8OUN - chains A and B; structure by X-ray diffraction, 1.65 A resolution.

[Chain A (and B)]
Name: GTP-binding protein
From: Asgard group archaeon
Notes: chain B of this document is another copy of the same molecule, construct and numbering; everything in this record applies to it too
UniProt: A0A8J7ZFD1 (A0A8J7ZFD1_9ARCH); numbering as in UniProt (aligned over 1-181)
Chain sequence (189 residues; row label = number of the first residue in the row):
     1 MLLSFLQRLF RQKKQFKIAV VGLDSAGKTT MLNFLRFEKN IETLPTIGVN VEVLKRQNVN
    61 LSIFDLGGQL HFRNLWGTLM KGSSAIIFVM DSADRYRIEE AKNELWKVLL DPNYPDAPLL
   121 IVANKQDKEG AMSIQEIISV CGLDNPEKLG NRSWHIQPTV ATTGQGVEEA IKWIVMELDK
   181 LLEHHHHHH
Disordered / not traced: 1, 183-189 (chain B: 1, 145-148, 183-189)
Construct notes: expression tag (182-189)
Metal / ion sites: Mg2+: Asp-24, Asp-65 (together with GDP)
Residues lining bound ligands: GDP (guanosine-5'-diphosphate): Leu-23, Asp-24, Ser-25, Ala-26, Gly-27, Lys-28, Thr-29, Thr-30, Asp-65, Asn-124, Lys-125, Asp-127, Lys-128, Thr-159, Val-160, Ala-161, Thr-162
What the authors report for this chain:
  - mutagenesis - Q69L: unchanged localization
  - Mg2+ coordination: Asp-24, Asp-65

[How chain A and chain B interact]
Residue-residue contacts - 34 pairs, chain A then chain B:
  Ile-47(A) / Ile-47(B)
  Gly-48(A) / Phe-72(B)
  Gly-48(A) / Arg-73(B)  hydrogen bond (backbone-backbone)
  Val-49(A) / His-71(B)
  Val-49(A) / Phe-72(B)
  Asn-50(A) / Gln-69(B)
  Asn-50(A) / Leu-70(B)
  Asn-50(A) / His-71(B)  hydrogen bond (backbone-backbone)
  Val-51(A) / Gln-69(B)
  Val-51(A) / Leu-70(B)  hydrophobic
  Glu-52(A) / Gly-68(B)
  Glu-52(A) / Gln-69(B)  hydrogen bond (backbone-backbone)
  Glu-52(A) / His-71(B)  salt bridge
  Ile-63(A) / Gln-69(B)  hydrogen bond (backbone-side chain)
  Phe-64(A) / Gln-69(B)
  Gly-68(A) / Glu-52(B)
  Gln-69(A) / Val-51(B)
  Gln-69(A) / Glu-52(B)  hydrogen bond (backbone-backbone)
  Gln-69(A) / Ile-63(B)
  Leu-70(A) / Asn-50(B)
  Leu-70(A) / Val-51(B)  hydrophobic
  Leu-70(A) / Phe-64(B)  hydrophobic
  Leu-70(A) / Leu-70(B)  hydrophobic
  Leu-70(A) / Phe-72(B)  hydrophobic
  His-71(A) / Ile-41(B)
  His-71(A) / Val-49(B)
  His-71(A) / Asn-50(B)  hydrogen bond (backbone-backbone)
  Phe-72(A) / Gly-48(B)
  Arg-73(A) / Thr-43(B)
  Arg-73(A) / Leu-44(B)
  Arg-73(A) / Pro-45(B)
  Arg-73(A) / Gly-48(B)  hydrogen bond (backbone-backbone)
  Arg-73(A) / Val-49(B)
  Arg-73(A) / Asn-50(B)  hydrogen bond
Interface residues without a listed pair, chain A (16 interface residues in all): Gly-67, Asn-74
Interface residues without a listed pair, chain B (20 interface residues in all): Thr-29, Leu-79
From the paper, about this interface:
  - interface residues, chain B: Gln-69(B)

[In short]
16 residues of chain A and 20 residues of chain B are in contact; the contacts include 8 hydrogen bonds and 1
salt bridge. Among the polar pairs are Glu-52(A)/His-71(B), Ile-63(A)/Gln-69(B) and Arg-73(A)/Asn-50(B). Bound
to chain A: GDP. From the paper: Q69L of chain A leaves localization unchanged; the interface residue
Gln-69(B).
Chain A and chain B are both GTP-binding protein (Asgard group archaeon); the structure, Arf GTPase from the
asgard Gerdarchaea : GerdArfR1 bound to GDP, was determined by X-ray diffraction together with 8OUK, 8OUL and
8OUM from the same study.
